PDB entry 7WS8 | electron microscopy, 3.00 A resolution | chains A and C of the 5 polymer chains in the assembly

[Chain A (and C)]
Name: Spike glycoprotein
Source organism: Severe acute respiratory syndrome coronavirus 2
Notes: chain C of this document is another copy of the same molecule, construct and numbering; everything in this record applies to it too
Reference sequence: P0DTC2 (SPIKE_SARS2); aligned to UniProt positions 1-1208 over residues 1-1208
Sequence (1205 residues; row label = number of the first residue in the row; note: 5 numbers in that range are skipped by the numbering (no residue carries them; nothing is unmodelled there); a row labelled like 214A-214B holds insertion residues (214A, then the next letters in order)):
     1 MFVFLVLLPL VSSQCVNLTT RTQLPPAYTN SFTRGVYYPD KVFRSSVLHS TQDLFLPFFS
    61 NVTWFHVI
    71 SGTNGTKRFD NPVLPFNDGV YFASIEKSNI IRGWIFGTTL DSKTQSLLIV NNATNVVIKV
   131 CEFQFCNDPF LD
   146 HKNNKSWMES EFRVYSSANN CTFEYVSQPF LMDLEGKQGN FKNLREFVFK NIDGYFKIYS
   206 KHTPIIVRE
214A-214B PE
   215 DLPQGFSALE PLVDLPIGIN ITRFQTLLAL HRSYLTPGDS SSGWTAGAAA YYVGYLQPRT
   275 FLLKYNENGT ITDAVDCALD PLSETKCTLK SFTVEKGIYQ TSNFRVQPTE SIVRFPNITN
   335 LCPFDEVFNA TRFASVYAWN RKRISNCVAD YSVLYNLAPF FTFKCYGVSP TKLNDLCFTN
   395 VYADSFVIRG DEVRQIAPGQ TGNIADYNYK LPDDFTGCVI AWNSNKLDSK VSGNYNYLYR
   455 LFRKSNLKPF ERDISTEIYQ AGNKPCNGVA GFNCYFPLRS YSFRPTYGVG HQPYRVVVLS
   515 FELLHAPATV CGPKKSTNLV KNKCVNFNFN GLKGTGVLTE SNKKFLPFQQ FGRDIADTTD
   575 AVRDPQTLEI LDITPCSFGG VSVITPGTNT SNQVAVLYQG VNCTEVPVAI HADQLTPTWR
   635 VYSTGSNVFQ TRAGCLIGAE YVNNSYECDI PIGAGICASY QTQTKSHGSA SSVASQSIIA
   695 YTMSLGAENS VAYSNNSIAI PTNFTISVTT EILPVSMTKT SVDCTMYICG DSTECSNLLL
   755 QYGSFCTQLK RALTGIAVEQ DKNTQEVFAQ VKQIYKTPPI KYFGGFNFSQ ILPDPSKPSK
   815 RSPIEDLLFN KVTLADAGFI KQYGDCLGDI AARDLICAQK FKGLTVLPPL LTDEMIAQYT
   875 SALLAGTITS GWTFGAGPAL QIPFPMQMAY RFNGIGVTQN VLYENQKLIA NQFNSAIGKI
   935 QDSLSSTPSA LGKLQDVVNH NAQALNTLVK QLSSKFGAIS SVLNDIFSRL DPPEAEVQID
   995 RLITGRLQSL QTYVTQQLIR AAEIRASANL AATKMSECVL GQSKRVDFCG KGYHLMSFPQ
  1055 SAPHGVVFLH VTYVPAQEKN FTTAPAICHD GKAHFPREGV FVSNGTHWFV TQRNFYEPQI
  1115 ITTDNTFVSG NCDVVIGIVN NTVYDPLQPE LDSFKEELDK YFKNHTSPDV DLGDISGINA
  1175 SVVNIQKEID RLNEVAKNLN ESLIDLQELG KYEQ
Disordered / not traced: 1-13, 71-76, 146-152, 177-184, 211-214, 214A-214B, 248-256, 621-640, 676-690, 828-855, 1148-1208
Disulfide bonds: Cys15-Cys136, Cys131-Cys166, Cys291-Cys301, Cys336-Cys361, Cys379-Cys432, Cys480-Cys488, Cys538-Cys590, Cys617-Cys649, Cys662-Cys671, Cys738-Cys760, Cys743-Cys749, Cys1032-Cys1043, Cys1082-Cys1126
Covalent attachments: N-acetylglucosamine (NAG) linked to Asn61, Asn282, Asn709, Asn717, Asn801, Asn1098, Asn1134
Differences from the reference sequence: variant Val67 (Ala in P0DTC2), Ile95 (Thr in P0DTC2), Asp142 (Gly in P0DTC2), Ile211 (Leu212 in P0DTC2), Asp339 (Gly in P0DTC2), Leu371 (Ser in P0DTC2), Pro373 (Ser in P0DTC2), Phe375 (Ser in P0DTC2), Asn417 (Lys in P0DTC2), Lys440 (Asn in P0DTC2), Ser446 (Gly in P0DTC2), Asn477 (Ser in P0DTC2), Lys478 (Thr in P0DTC2), Ala484 (Glu in P0DTC2), Arg493 (Gln in P0DTC2), Ser496 (Gly in P0DTC2), Arg498 (Gln in P0DTC2), Tyr501 (Asn in P0DTC2), His505 (Tyr in P0DTC2), Lys547 (Thr in P0DTC2), Gly614 (Asp in P0DTC2), Tyr655 (His in P0DTC2), Lys679 (Asn in P0DTC2), His681 (Pro in P0DTC2), Lys764 (Asn in P0DTC2), Tyr796 (Asp in P0DTC2), Lys856 (Asn in P0DTC2), His954 (Gln in P0DTC2), Lys969 (Asn in P0DTC2), Phe981 (Leu in P0DTC2); insertion (214, 214A-214B); engineered mutation Gly682 (Arg in P0DTC2), Ser683 (Arg in P0DTC2), Ser685 (Arg in P0DTC2), Pro817 (Phe in P0DTC2), Pro892 (Ala in P0DTC2), Pro899 (Ala in P0DTC2), Pro942 (Ala in P0DTC2), Pro986 (Lys in P0DTC2), Pro987 (Val in P0DTC2)

[How chain A and chain C interact]
Pairs across the interface - 145 pairs, chain A then chain C:
  Lys41(A) - His519(C)
  Lys41(A) - Phe562(C)  hydrogen bond (side chain-backbone)
  Lys41(A) - Gln563(C)
  Lys41(A) - Gln564(C)
  Val42(A) - Phe565(C)
  Val42(A) - Arg567(C)
  Phe43(A) - Lys558(C)
  Phe43(A) - Phe559(C)  hydrophobic
  Phe43(A) - Gln563(C)
  Phe43(A) - Phe565(C)  hydrogen bond (backbone-backbone)
  Phe43(A) - Gly566(C)
  Phe43(A) - Arg567(C)  hydrogen bond (backbone-backbone)
  Val47(A) - Ile569(C)  hydrophobic
  Asp198(A) - Pro426(C)
  Asp198(A) - Pro463(C)
  Asp198(A) - Phe464(C)
  Tyr200(A) - Tyr396(C)
  Tyr200(A) - Glu516(C)  hydrogen bond
  Glu224(A) - Phe562(C)
  Pro225(A) - Phe562(C)  hydrophobic
  Pro230(A) - Tyr396(C)
  Gly232(A) - Glu465(C)
  Gly232(A) - Arg466(C)
  Ile233(A) - Glu465(C)
  Asn234(A) - Glu465(C)  hydrogen bond (backbone-side chain)
  Tyr369(A) - Ala475(C)
  Tyr369(A) - Gly476(C)
  Tyr369(A) - Phe486(C)
  Tyr369(A) - Asn487(C)  hydrogen bond
  Tyr369(A) - Tyr489(C)  hydrogen bond
  Ser383(A) - Phe456(C)
  Pro384(A) - Phe456(C)
  Thr385(A) - Tyr473(C)
  Asp737(A) - Asn317(C)  hydrogen bond
  Asp737(A) - Arg319(C)  salt bridge
  Met740(A) - Arg319(C)
  Met740(A) - Phe592(C)  hydrophobic
  Asp745(A) - Thr549(C)
  Gln755(A) - Lys969(C)
  Gln755(A) - Phe970(C)  hydrogen bond (backbone-backbone)
  Tyr756(A) - Phe970(C)
  Gly757(A) - Gln965(C)
  Ser758(A) - Gln965(C)  hydrogen bond
  Phe759(A) - Gln965(C)
  Phe759(A) - Phe970(C)  hydrophobic
  Phe759(A) - Gln1002(C)
  Gln762(A) - Thr961(C)
  Lys764(A) - Gln314(C)  hydrogen bond (side chain-backbone)
  Arg765(A) - Gln957(C)
  Lys786(A) - Gly700(C)
  Lys786(A) - Ala701(C)
  Gln787(A) - Ala701(C)
  Gln787(A) - Asn703(C)  hydrogen bond
  Ile788(A) - Leu699(C)  hydrophobic
  Ile788(A) - Gly700(C)
  Ile788(A) - Ala701(C)  hydrogen bond (backbone-backbone)
  Ile788(A) - Glu702(C)
  Ile788(A) - Asn703(C)  hydrogen bond (backbone-backbone)
  Tyr789(A) - Asn703(C)
  Tyr789(A) - Val705(C)  hydrophobic
  Lys790(A) - Glu702(C)
  Lys790(A) - Asn703(C)  hydrogen bond (backbone-backbone)
  Tyr796(A) - Tyr707(C)
  Phe797(A) - Tyr707(C)
  Lys856(A) - Asp568(C)  salt bridge
  Lys856(A) - Ala570(C)
  Lys856(A) - Thr572(C)  hydrogen bond
  Pro862(A) - Ala647(C)  hydrophobic
  Pro863(A) - Ala668(C)  hydrogen bond (backbone-backbone)
  Leu864(A) - Pro665(C)  hydrophobic
  Leu864(A) - Ala668(C)
  Leu864(A) - Gly669(C)  hydrogen bond (backbone-backbone)
  Leu865(A) - Met697(C)  hydrophobic
  Thr866(A) - Ala668(C)
  Thr866(A) - Gly669(C)
  Met869(A) - Gly669(C)
  Met869(A) - Thr696(C)
  Met869(A) - Met697(C)
  Met869(A) - Leu699(C)
  Gln872(A) - Leu699(C)
  Tyr873(A) - Leu699(C)
  Thr883(A) - Val705(C)
  Thr883(A) - Tyr707(C)
  Gly889(A) - Asp1041(C)
  Gly889(A) - Lys1045(C)
  Ala890(A) - Gly1046(C)
  Ala890(A) - Tyr1047(C)
  Pro892(A) - Pro1069(C)
  Pro892(A) - Glu1072(C)
  Ala893(A) - Val705(C)  hydrophobic
  Leu894(A) - Ala713(C)
  Leu894(A) - Pro715(C)  hydrophobic
  Leu894(A) - Glu1072(C)
  Gln895(A) - Val705(C)
  Gln895(A) - Ala706(C)
  Gln895(A) - Ser711(C)  hydrogen bond
  Gln895(A) - Ile712(C)
  Gln895(A) - Ala713(C)  hydrogen bond (backbone-backbone)
  Ile896(A) - Tyr707(C)
  Ile896(A) - Ser711(C)
  Ile896(A) - Ile712(C)  hydrophobic
  Pro897(A) - Tyr707(C)  hydrophobic
  Pro897(A) - Ser708(C)
  Pro897(A) - Asn709(C)
  Pro897(A) - Ser711(C)
  Phe898(A) - Tyr707(C)  hydrogen bond (backbone-side chain)
  Met900(A) - Thr1077(C)
  Met900(A) - Val1094(C)  hydrophobic
  Tyr904(A) - Val1094(C)
  Tyr904(A) - Arg1107(C)
  Asn907(A) - Arg1107(C)
  Gln913(A) - Pro1090(C)
  Gln913(A) - Arg1107(C)
  Asn914(A) - Phe1089(C)
  Asn914(A) - Phe1121(C)
  Asn914(A) - Ser1123(C)  hydrogen bond
  Tyr917(A) - Pro1079(C)  hydrophobic
  Tyr917(A) - Phe1089(C)  hydrophobic
  Glu918(A) - Ser1123(C)  hydrogen bond
  Glu918(A) - Val1128(C)
  Val963(A) - Ala570(C)
  Lys964(A) - Ile569(C)
  Leu966(A) - Ala570(C)  hydrophobic
  Ser967(A) - Ala570(C)
  Ser967(A) - Asp571(C)
  Asn978(A) - Lys547(C)  hydrogen bond (side chain-backbone)
  Asn978(A) - Gly548(C)
  Ser982(A) - Lys386(C)
  Ser982(A) - Leu390(C)
  Arg983(A) - Gly381(C)  hydrogen bond (side chain-backbone)
  Arg983(A) - Val382(C)
  Arg983(A) - Ser383(C)  hydrogen bond (backbone-backbone)
  Leu984(A) - Ser383(C)
  Leu984(A) - Lys386(C)  hydrogen bond (backbone-side chain)
  Asp985(A) - Ser383(C)
  Pro986(A) - Lys386(C)
  Asp994(A) - Arg995(C)  salt bridge
  Gln1005(A) - Gln1002(C)
  Gln1005(A) - Thr1006(C)  hydrogen bond
  Leu1012(A) - Gln1010(C)
  Ser1030(A) - Val1040(C)
  Glu1031(A) - Arg1039(C)  salt bridge
  Glu1031(A) - Val1040(C)
  Arg1039(A) - Arg1039(C)
  Leu1141(A) - Leu1141(C)  hydrophobic
Other interface residues (no listed pair), chain A (101 interface residues in all): Tyr38, Asp40, Arg44, Gln115, Ile231, Asn282, Ser735, Thr739, Gln784, Pro792, Gly857, Leu861, Trp886, Gln920, Phe981, Glu990, Val991, Thr1009, Ile1013, Thr1027, Leu1034, Gly1035, Glu1144, Leu1145
Other interface residues (no listed pair), chain C (115 interface residues in all): Thr302, Thr430, Ile468, Leu517, Ala520, Gly545, Lys557, Leu560, Gln613, Arg646, Ile666, Gly667, Ile670, Cys671, Ser704, Asn710, Ser968, Gly971, Ser1003, Thr1009, Ile1013, Val1068, Asn1074, Ala1078, Gly1093, Val1129, Ile1130, Leu1145

[In short]
Chain A and chain C form an interface of 101 and 115 residues respectively, with 28 hydrogen bonds and 4 salt
bridges. Polar contacts include Asp737(A)-Arg319(C), Lys856(A)-Asp568(C) and Asp994(A)-Arg995(C).
N-acetylglucosamine is covalently linked to Asn61(A), Asn282(A), Asn709(A), Asn717(A), Asn801(A) and
Asn1098(A) and 1 more.
Chain A and chain C are both Spike glycoprotein (Severe acute respiratory syndrome coronavirus 2); the
structure, Structures of Omicron Spike complexes illuminate broad-spectrum neutralizing antibody development,
was determined by electron microscopy (same publication as 7WS0, 7WS1, 7WS2, 7WS3, 7WS4, 7WS5 and 4 further
entries).
